PDB entry 8VWG | electron microscopy, 4.17 A resolution (low resolution: residue-level contacts below are approximate; hydrogen-bond / salt-bridge calls are withheld) | chains F and H of the 9 polymer chains in the assembly

[Chain F (and H)]
Molecule: Copia VLP protein
Notes: chain H of this document is another copy of the same molecule, construct and numbering; everything in this record applies to it too
Reference sequence: P04146 (COPIA_DROME); residues 0-269 here correspond to UniProt positions 1-270 (UniProt number = residue number + 1)
Sequence (270 residues; each row starts with the number of its first residue; numbering starts at 0):
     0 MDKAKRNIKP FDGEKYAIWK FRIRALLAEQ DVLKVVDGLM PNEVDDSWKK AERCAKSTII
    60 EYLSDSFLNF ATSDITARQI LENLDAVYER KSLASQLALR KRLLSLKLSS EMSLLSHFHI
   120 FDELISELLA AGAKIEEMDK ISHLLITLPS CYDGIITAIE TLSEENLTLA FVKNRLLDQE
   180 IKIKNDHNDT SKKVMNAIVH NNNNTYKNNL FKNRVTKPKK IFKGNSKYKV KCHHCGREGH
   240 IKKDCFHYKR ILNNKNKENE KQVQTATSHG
Not modelled in the structure: 0-2, 187-269
Swiss-Prot annotation at these positions:
  - zinc finger: V229 to H246 (CCHC-type)

[How chain F and chain H interact]
Residue-residue contacts (34):
  L92(F) with M137(H); I158(H); E159(H); S162(H); E163(H); L166(H)
  A93(F) with E159(H)
  Q95(F) with M137(H)
  L96(F) with M137(H); E159(H)
  R99(F) with E135(H); M137(H); D138(H); S141(H)
  L103(F) with L103(H); H142(H)
  M137(F) with Q95(H)
  D138(F) with R99(H); A132(H); K133(H)
  I140(F) with L92(H)
  S141(F) with Q95(H); L96(H); R99(H)
  H142(F) with R99(H)
  L144(F) with L92(H); L96(H)
  I145(F) with L96(H)
  E159(F) with L92(H); A93(H)
  E163(F) with K90(H); S91(H); L92(H)
  L166(F) with L92(H)
Also at the interface, not in a pair above, chain F (18 interface residues in all): S91, K100
Also at the interface, not in a pair above, chain H (21 interface residues in all): I145

[In short]
Chain F and chain H form an interface of 18 and 21 residues respectively.
Chain F and chain H are both Copia VLP protein; the structure, Structure of the Drosophila retrotransposon
Copia capsid, was determined by electron microscopy, deposited together with 8VVW, 8VVZ and 8VW3.
